8T04 - chains A and D of the 6 polymer chains in the assembly; structure by electron microscopy, 2.98 A resolution.

== Chain A ==
Molecule: Protein myomaker
Source organism: Mus musculus
Reference sequence: Q9D1N4 (MYMK_MOUSE); residue numbers follow UniProt; this construct covers 1-221
Amino-acid sequence (221 residues; each row starts with the number of its first residue):
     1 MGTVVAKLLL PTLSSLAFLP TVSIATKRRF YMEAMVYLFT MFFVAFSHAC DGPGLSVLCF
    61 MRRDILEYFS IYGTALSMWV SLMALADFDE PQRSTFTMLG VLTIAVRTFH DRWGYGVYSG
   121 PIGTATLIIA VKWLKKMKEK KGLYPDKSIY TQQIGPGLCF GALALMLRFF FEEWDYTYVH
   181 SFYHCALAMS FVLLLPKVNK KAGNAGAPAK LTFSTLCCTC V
Unresolved in the structure: 1-4, 204-221
Swiss-Prot annotation at these positions:
  - lipidation (S-palmitoyl cysteine): Cys217, Cys218
  - mutagenesis: Gly2 (G2A: Does not affect subcellular localization), Thr215 to Val221 (Abolished localization to the Golgi apparatus; Does not affect subcellular localization), Leu216 to Val221 (Does not affect subcellular localization), Cys217 to Cys220 (Abolished localization to the Golgi apparatus), Cys217 to Cys218 (Abolished localization to the Golgi apparatus), Cys218 to Cys220 (Abolished localization to the Golgi apparatus), Thr219 to Val221 (Does not affect subcellular localization)
Disulfide bonds: Cys50-Cys59
Metal / ion sites: Zn2+: His48, His180, His184
Residues lining bound ligands: Fab18G7 (LBN; 1-palmitoyl-2-oleoyl-sn-glycero-3-phosphocholine): Met78, Ser81, Leu82, Trp113, Gly114, Tyr115, Gly116, Val117, Tyr118, Ser119, Ile122, Gly123, Thr126, Leu158, Gly161, Ala162, Leu165, Phe169, Leu187, Ser190, Phe191, Leu194

== Chain D ==
Molecule: 18G7 Fab light chain
Source organism: Mus musculus
Notes: antibody fragment or engineered binder
Amino-acid sequence (107 residues; numbered 1 to 107; the number before each row is that of its first residue):
     1 DIQMTQSPSS LSASLGGKVT ITCKASQDIN EYIAWYQHKP GKGPRLLIHY TSTLQPGIPS
    61 RFSGSGSGRD YSFSISNLEP EDIATYYCLQ YDNLLWTFGG GTKLEIK

== Chain A / chain D interface ==
Residue-residue contacts (8; chain A residue first):
  Lys140(A) - Tyr32(D)
  Lys140(A) - Asp92(D)  salt bridge
  Lys140(A) - Leu94(D)
  Tyr144(A) - Tyr32(D)  hydrogen bond (backbone-side chain)
  Asp146(A) - Tyr50(D)
  Ser148(A) - Thr53(D)
  Ile149(A) - Tyr50(D)
  Lys200(A) - Glu31(D)  salt bridge
Other interface residues (no listed pair), chain A (8 interface residues in all): Glu139, Lys141
Other interface residues (no listed pair), chain D (7 interface residues in all): His49

== Summary ==
8 residues of chain A and 7 residues of chain D are in contact, with 1 hydrogen bond and 2 salt bridges. Polar
pairs include Lys140(A)-Asp92(D), Lys200(A)-Glu31(D) and Tyr144(A)-Tyr32(D). Ligands of chain A: Fab18G7.
UniProt lists 8 mutagenesis sites on chain A.
Here chain A is Protein myomaker and chain D is 18G7 Fab light chain, both from Mus musculus. Entry 8T04
(Structure of mouse Myomaker bound to Fab18G7 in nanodiscs) was determined by electron microscopy (same
publication as 8T03, 8T05, 8T06 and 8T07).
